Entry 1SUA (X-ray diffraction, 2.10 A resolution); this record covers chains A and C.

[Chain A]
Molecule: Subtilisin bpn'
Source organism: Bacillus amyloliquefaciens
Notes: EC 3.4.21.62
Reference sequence: P00782 (SUBT_BACAM); residues 1-275 here correspond to UniProt positions 108-382 (UniProt number = residue number + 107)
Amino-acid sequence (266 residues; row label = number of the first residue in the row; note: 9 numbers in that range are skipped by the numbering (no residue carries them; nothing is unmodelled there)):
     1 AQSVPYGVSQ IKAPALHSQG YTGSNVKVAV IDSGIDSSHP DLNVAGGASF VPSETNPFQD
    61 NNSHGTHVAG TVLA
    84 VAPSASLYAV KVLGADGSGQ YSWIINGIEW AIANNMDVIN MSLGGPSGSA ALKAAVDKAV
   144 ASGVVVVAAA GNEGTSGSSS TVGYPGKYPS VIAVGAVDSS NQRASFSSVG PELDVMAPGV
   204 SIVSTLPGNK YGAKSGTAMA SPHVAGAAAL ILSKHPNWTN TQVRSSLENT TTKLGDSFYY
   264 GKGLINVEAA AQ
Disordered / not traced: 1-3
Sequence notes: engineered mutation Asn43 (Lys150 in P00782), Phe50 (Met157 in P00782), Leu73 (Ala180 in P00782), Val206 (Gln313 in P00782), Lys217 (Tyr324 in P00782), Ser218 (Asn325 in P00782), Ala221 (Ser328 in P00782), Glu271 (Gln378 in P00782)

[Chain C]
Molecule: Tetrapeptide ala-leu-ala-leu
Amino-acid sequence (4 residues; numbered 674 to 677; the number before each row is that of its first residue):
   674 ALAL

[How chain A and chain C interact]
Pairs across the interface - 24 pairs, chain A then chain C:
  His64(A) - Ala676(C)
  His64(A) - Leu677(C)  hydrogen bond (side chain-backbone)
  Leu96(A) - Ala674(C)
  Leu96(A) - Ala676(C)  hydrophobic
  Gly100(A) - Ala674(C)
  Gly100(A) - Leu675(C)
  Gly100(A) - Ala676(C)  hydrogen bond (backbone-backbone)
  Ser101(A) - Ala674(C)
  Ser101(A) - Leu675(C)
  Gly102(A) - Ala674(C)  hydrogen bond (backbone-backbone)
  Tyr104(A) - Ala674(C)  hydrophobic
  Ile107(A) - Ala674(C)  hydrophobic
  Ser125(A) - Ala676(C)
  Ser125(A) - Leu677(C)  hydrogen bond (backbone-backbone)
  Leu126(A) - Leu675(C)
  Leu126(A) - Leu677(C)
  Gly127(A) - Leu675(C)  hydrogen bond (backbone-backbone)
  Gly127(A) - Leu677(C)
  Ala152(A) - Leu677(C)  hydrophobic
  Gly154(A) - Leu677(C)
  Asn155(A) - Leu677(C)  hydrogen bond (side chain-backbone)
  Gly219(A) - Leu677(C)
  Thr220(A) - Leu677(C)  hydrogen bond (backbone-backbone)
  Ala221(A) - Leu677(C)  hydrogen bond (backbone-backbone)
Interface residues without a listed pair, chain A (17 interface residues in all): Gly128

[Overview]
Chain A and chain C form an interface of 17 and 4 residues respectively, with 8 hydrogen bonds. Polar pairs
include His64(A)-Leu677(C), Asn155(A)-Leu677(C) and Gly100(A)-Ala676(C).
Chain A is Subtilisin bpn' (Bacillus amyloliquefaciens) and chain C is Tetrapeptide ala-leu-ala-leu; the
structure, Subtilisin bpn', was determined by X-ray diffraction.
